Entry 7E9F (electron microscopy, 4.00 A resolution); this record covers chains G and I of the 12 polymer chains in the assembly.

== Chain G ==
Molecule: Histone H2A.2
Organism: Saccharomyces cerevisiae (strain ATCC 204508 / S288c)
UniProt: P04912 (H2A2_YEAST); residues 0-131 here correspond to UniProt positions 1-132 (UniProt number = residue number + 1)
Amino-acid sequence (132 residues; each row starts with the number of its first residue; numbering starts at 0):
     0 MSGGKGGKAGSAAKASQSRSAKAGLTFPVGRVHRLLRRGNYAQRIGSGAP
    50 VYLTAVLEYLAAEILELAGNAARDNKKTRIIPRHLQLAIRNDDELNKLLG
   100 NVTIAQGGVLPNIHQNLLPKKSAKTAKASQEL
Unresolved in the structure: 0-15, 118-131
UniProt features mapped onto this chain:
  - motif: Ser-128, Gln-129 ([ST]-Q motif)
  - site: Lys-119 (Not ubiquitinated)
  - modified residue: Ser-1 (N-acetylserine), Lys-4 (N6-acetyllysine), Lys-7 (N6-acetyllysine), Lys-13 (N6-succinyllysine), Lys-21 (N6-succinyllysine), Gln-105 (N5-methylglutamine), Lys-119 (N6-malonyllysine), Ser-128 (Phosphoserine)
  - cross-link: Lys-126 (Glycyl lysine isopeptide (Lys-Gly) (interchain with G-Cter in SUMO))

== Chain I ==
Molecule: 147-nt DNA strand
Organism: Escherichia coli
Sequence (147 nucleotides; row label = number of the first residue in the row):
     1 CTGGAGAATCCCGGTGCCGAGGCCGCTCAATTGGTCGTAGACAGCTCTAG
    51 CACCGCTTAAACGCACGTACGCGCTGTCCCCCGCGTTTTAACCGCCAAGG
   101 GGATTACTCCCTAGTCTCCAGGCACGTGTCAGATATATACATCCTGT
Unresolved in the structure: 1-10, 134-147

== How chain G and chain I interact ==
Pairs across the interface (10):
  Gln-16(G) with DT31(I), phosphate contact; DT32(I), phosphate contact
  Ser-17(G) with DT31(I), phosphate contact
  Arg-18(G) with DT31(I), salt bridge to the phosphate
  Gly-29(G) with DA30(I), phosphate contact; DT31(I), phosphate contact
  Arg-30(G) with DA30(I), phosphate contact
  Arg-33(G) with DA30(I), salt bridge to the phosphate
  Arg-43(G) with DT38(I), sugar contact; DA39(I), salt bridge to the phosphate
Other interface residues (no listed pair), chain G (11 interface residues in all): Ser-19, Lys-21, Arg-36, Arg-78
Other interface residues (no listed pair), chain I (7 interface residues in all): DA20, DA29

== Summary ==
The interface between chain G and chain I involves 11 residues on one side and 7 on the other; the contacts
include 3 salt bridges. Polar contacts include Arg-18(G)/DT31(I), Arg-33(G)/DA30(I) and Arg-43(G)/DA39(I).
Here chain G is Histone H2A.2 (Saccharomyces cerevisiae (strain ATCC 204508 / S288c)) and chain I is a 147-nt
DNA strand (Escherichia coli). Entry 7E9F (Cryo-EM structure of the 2:1 Orc1 BAH domain in complex with
nucleosome) was determined by electron microscopy.
